6NQB - chains A and O of the 16 polymer chains in the assembly; structure by electron microscopy, 3.80 A resolution.

Chain A:
Molecule: 16S ribosomal RNA
From: Escherichia coli
Sequence (1542 nucleotides; row label = number of the first residue in the row):
     1 AAAUUGAAGAGUUUGAUCAUGGCUCAGAUUGAACGCUGGCGGCAGGCCUA
    51 ACACAUGCAAGUCGAACGGUAACAGGAAGAAGCUUGCUUCUUUGCUGACG
   101 AGUGGCGGACGGGUGAGUAAUGUCUGGGAAACUGCCUGAUGGAGGGGGAU
   151 AACUACUGGAAACGGUAGCUAAUACCGCAUAACGUCGCAAGACCAAAGAG
   201 GGGGACCUUCGGGCCUCUUGCCAUCGGAUGUGCCCAGAUGGGAUUAGCUA
   251 GUAGGUGGGGUAACGGCUCACCUAGGCGACGAUCCCUAGCUGGUCUGAGA
   301 GGAUGACCAGCCACACUGGAACUGAGACACGGUCCAGACUCCUACGGGAG
   351 GCAGCAGUGGGGAAUAUUGCACAAUGGGCGCAAGCCUGAUGCAGCCAUGC
   401 CGCGUGUAUGAAGAAGGCCUUCGGGUUGUAAAGUACUUUCAGCGGGGAGG
   451 AAGGGAGUAAAGUUAAUACCUUUGCUCAUUGACGUUACCCGCAGAAGAAG
   501 CACCGGCUAACUCCGUGCCAGCAGCCGCGGUAAUACGGAGGGUGCAAGCG
   551 UUAAUCGGAAUUACUGGGCGUAAAGCGCACGCAGGCGGUUUGUUAAGUCA
   601 GAUGUGAAAUCCCCGGGCUCAACCUGGGAACUGCAUCUGAUACUGGCAAG
   651 CUUGAGUCUCGUAGAGGGGGGUAGAAUUCCAGGUGUAGCGGUGAAAUGCG
   701 UAGAGAUCUGGAGGAAUACCGGUGGCGAAGGCGGCCCCCUGGACGAAGAC
   751 UGACGCUCAGGUGCGAAAGCGUGGGGAGCAAACAGGAUUAGAUACCCUGG
   801 UAGUCCACGCCGUAAACGAUGUCGACUUGGAGGUUGUGCCCUUGAGGCGU
   851 GGCUUCCGGAGCUAACGCGUUAAGUCGACCGCCUGGGGAGUACGGCCGCA
   901 AGGUUAAAACUCAAAUGAAUUGACGGGGGCCCGCACAAGCGGUGGAGCAU
   951 GUGGUUUAAUUCGAUGCAACGCGAAGAACCUUACCUGGUCUUGACAUCCA
  1001 CGGAAGUUUUCAGAGAUGAGAAUGUGCCUUCGGGAACCGUGAGACAGGUG
  1051 CUGCAUGGCUGUCGUCAGCUCGUGUUGUGAAAUGUUGGGUUAAGUCCCGC
  1101 AACGAGCGCAACCCUUAUCCUUUGUUGCCAGCGGUCCGGCCGGGAACUCA
  1151 AAGGAGACUGCCAGUGAUAAACUGGAGGAAGGUGGGGAUGACGUCAAGUC
  1201 AUCAUGGCCCUUACGACCAGGGCUACACACGUGCUACAAUGGCGCAUACA
  1251 AAGAGAAGCGACCUCGCGAGAGCAAGCGGACCUCAUAAAGUGCGUCGUAG
  1301 UCCGGAUUGGAGUCUGCAACUCGACUCCAUGAAGUCGGAAUCGCUAGUAA
  1351 UCGUGGAUCAGAAUGCCACGGUGAAUACGUUCCCGGGCCUUGUACACACC
  1401 GCCCGUCACACCAUGGGAGUGGGUUGCAAAAGAAGUAGGUAGCUUAACCU
  1451 UCGGGAGGGCGCUUACCACUUUGUGAUUCAUGACUGGGGUGAAGUCGUAA
  1501 CAAGGUAACCGUAGGGGAACCUGCGGUUGGAUCACCUCCUUA
Unresolved in the structure: 1-4, 681-711, 781-800, 1397-1542

Chain O:
Molecule: 30S ribosomal protein S15
From: Escherichia coli
UniProt: Q8X9M2 (RS15_ECO57); residues 2-87 here correspond to UniProt positions 3-88 (UniProt number = residue number + 1)
Sequence (86 residues; row label = number of the first residue in the row):
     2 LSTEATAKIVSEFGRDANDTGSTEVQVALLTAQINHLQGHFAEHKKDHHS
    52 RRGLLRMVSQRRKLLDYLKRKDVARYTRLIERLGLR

How chain A and chain O interact:
Contacting residue pairs (47; chain A residue first):
  A579(A) - Arg53(O)  hydrogen bond to the phosphate
  C580(A) - Arg53(O)  salt bridge to the phosphate
  G581(A) - Ser60(O)  hydrogen bond to the phosphate
  C582(A) - Arg63(O)  sugar contact
  G656(A) - Gly22(O)  base contact
  G656(A) - Gln27(O)  hydrogen bond to the sugar
  G656(A) - Gln61(O)  phosphate contact
  U657(A) - Thr21(O)  hydrogen bond to the base
  U657(A) - Gly22(O)  base contact
  U657(A) - Gln27(O)  hydrogen bond to the sugar
  U657(A) - Leu30(O)  sugar contact
  U657(A) - Arg57(O)  salt bridge to the phosphate
  U659(A) - Ser3(O)  phosphate contact
  U659(A) - Thr4(O)  phosphate contact
  G666(A) - Asp48(O)  base contact
  G666(A) - Ser51(O)  hydrogen bond to the base
  G667(A) - Asp48(O)  hydrogen bond to the base
  G667(A) - His50(O)  hydrogen bond to the sugar
  G668(A) - His45(O)  hydrogen bond to the base
  G668(A) - Lys47(O)  hydrogen bond to the phosphate
  G669(A) - Lys47(O)  salt bridge to the phosphate
  A728(A) - Arg53(O)  hydrogen bond to the base
  G730(A) - His50(O)  base contact
  C739(A) - His41(O)  hydrogen bond to the sugar
  C739(A) - His45(O)  hydrogen bond to the base
  U740(A) - Leu2(O)  phosphate contact
  U740(A) - His37(O)  salt bridge to the phosphate
  U740(A) - Leu38(O)  sugar contact
  U740(A) - His41(O)  hydrogen bond to the sugar
  U740(A) - Ser51(O)  sugar contact
  G741(A) - Leu38(O)  phosphate contact
  G741(A) - Ser51(O)  hydrogen bond to the sugar
  A749(A) - Asn19(O)  hydrogen bond to the sugar
  C750(A) - Asn19(O)  sugar contact
  C750(A) - Asp20(O)  sugar contact
  C750(A) - Thr21(O)  sugar contact
  U751(A) - Gly22(O)  sugar contact
  U751(A) - Ser23(O)  sugar contact
  G752(A) - Tyr68(O)  sugar contact
  A753(A) - Tyr68(O)  hydrogen bond to the phosphate
  A753(A) - Lys72(O)  salt bridge to the phosphate
  C754(A) - Leu65(O)  sugar contact
  C754(A) - Tyr68(O)  sugar contact
  C754(A) - Arg71(O)  salt bridge to the phosphate
  G755(A) - Lys64(O)  salt bridge to the phosphate
  C756(A) - Lys64(O)  salt bridge to the phosphate
  C764(A) - His49(O)  sugar contact
Also at the interface, not in a pair above, chain A (29 interface residues in all): C658, C660, A807, C808
Also at the interface, not in a pair above, chain O (32 interface residues in all): Thr24, Gly54, Leu56

Summary:
29 residues of chain A face 32 of chain O across their interface, with 17 hydrogen bonds and 8 salt bridges.
Among the polar pairs are U657(A)-Thr21(O), G666(A)-Ser51(O) and G667(A)-Asp48(O).
Here chain A is 16S ribosomal RNA and chain O is 30S ribosomal protein S15, both from Escherichia coli. Entry
6NQB (Role of Era in Assembly and Homeostasis of the Ribosomal Small Subunit) was determined by electron
microscopy.
